Entry 2UXD (X-ray diffraction, 3.20 A resolution); this record covers chains A and M of the 23 polymer chains in the assembly.

[Chain A]
Molecule: 16S ribosomal RNA
From: Thermus thermophilus
Sequence (1523 nucleotides; numbered 0 to 1544 plus 35 insertion-coded residues; 57 numbers in that range are skipped by the numbering (no residue carries them; nothing is unmodelled there); the number before each row is that of its first residue; a row labelled like 76A-76B holds insertion residues (76A, then the next letters in order); numbering starts at 0):
     0 UUUG
    4A U
     5 UGGAGAGUUU GAUCCUGGCU CAGGGUGAAC GCUGGCGGCG UGCCUAAGAC AUGCAAGUCG
    65 UGCGGG
    73 C
    76 C
76A-76B GC
    77 GGGGUUUU
    88 ACUCCG
    95 UGGUC
   101 AGCGGCGGAC GGGUGAGUAA CGCGUGGGU
  129A G
   130 ACCUACCCGG AAGAGGGGGA CAACCCGGGG AAACUCGGGC UAAUCCCCCA UGUGGACCCG
   190 C
190A-190L CCCUUGGGGUGU
   191 GUCCAAAGGG CUUU
   216 GCCCGCUUCC GGAUGGGCCC GCGUCCCAUC AGCUAGUUGG UGGGGUAAUG GCCCACCAAG
   276 GCGACGACGG GUAGCCGGUC UGAGAGGAUG GCCGGCCACA GGGGCACUGA GACACGGGCC
   336 CCACUCCUAC GGGAGGCAGC AGUUAGGAAU CUUCCGCAAU GGGCGCAAGC CUGACGGAGC
   396 GACGCCGCUU GGAGGAAGAA GCCCUUCGGG GUGUAAACUC CUGA
   441 ACCCGGGACG AAACCCCCGA C
   474 G
474A-474B AG
   475 GGGACUGACG GUACCGGG
   494 GUA
  497D A
   498 UAGCGCCGGC CAACUCCGUG CCAGCAGCCG CGGUAAUACG GAGGGCGCGA GCGUUACCCG
   558 GAUUCACUGG GCGUAAAGGG CGUGUAGGCG GCCUGGGGCG UCCCAUGUGA AAGACCACGG
   618 CUCAACCGUG GGGGAGCGUG GGAUACGCUC AGGCUAGACG GUGGGAGAGG GUGGUGGAAU
   678 UCCCGGAGUA GCGGUGAAAU GCGCAGAUAC CGGGAGGAAC GCCGAUGGCG AAGGCAGCCA
   738 CCUGGUCCAC CCGUGACGCU GAGGCGCGAA AGCGUGGGGA GCAAACCGGA UUAGAUACCC
   798 GGGUAGUCCA CGCCCUAAAC GAUGCGCGCU AGGUCUCUGG GUCU
   848 CCUGGGGGCC GAAGCUAACG CGUUAAGCGC GCCGCCUGGG GAGUACGGCC GCAAGGCUGA
   908 AACUCAAAGG AAUUGACGGG GGCCCGCACA AGCGGUGGAG CAUGUGGUUU AAUUCGAAGC
   968 AACGCGAAGA ACCUUACCAG GCCUUGACAU GCUA
 1001A G
  1002 GGAAA
 1006A C
  1007 CCGGGUGAAA GCCUGGGGUG CCCC
1030A-1030D GCGA
  1031 GGGGAGCCCU AGCACAGGUG CUGCAUGGCC GUCGUCAGCU CGUGCCGUGA GGUGUUGGGU
  1091 UAAGUCCCGC AACGAGCGCA ACCCCCGCCG UUAGUUGCCA GCGGUUCGGC CGGGCACUCU
  1151 AACGGGACUG CCCGCG
  1168 A
 1168A A
  1169 A
  1171 GCGGGAGGAA GGAGGGGACG ACGUCUGGUC AGCAUGGCCC UUACGGCCUG GGCGACACAC
  1231 GUGCUACAAU GCCCACUACA AAGCGAUGCC ACCCGGCAAC GGGGAGCUAA UCGCAAAAAG
  1291 GUGGGCCCAG UUCGGAUUGG GGUCUGCAAC CCGACCCCAU GAAGCCGGAA UCGCUAGUAA
  1351 UCGCGGAUCA GCC
 1363A A
  1364 UGCCGCGGUG AAUACGUUCC CGGGCCUUGU ACACACCGCC CGUCACGCCA UGGGAGCGGG
  1424 CUCUACCCGA AGUCGCCGGG
  1446 AG
  1452 C
  1459 C
1459A-1459G UACGGGC
  1460 AGGCGCCGAG GGUAGGGCCC GUGACUGGGG CGAAGUCGUA ACAAGGUAGC UGUACCGGAA
  1520 GGUGCGGCUG GAUCAC
 1536C C
  1537 UCCUUUCU
Not modelled in the structure: 0-3, 4A, 76A-76B, 95, 129A, 190A-190L, 441, 459, 474A-474B, 478, 497D, 1168A, 1459A-1459G, 1535, 1536C, 1537-1538
Ion coordination: Mg2+ site 1: U12, G21; Mg2+ site 2 near G21 (its only coordinating residue here); Mg2+ site 3: G107, A325; Mg2+ site 4: C121, G124, U125, G236; Mg2+ site 5 near G126 (its only coordinating residue here); Mg2+ site 6: U182, G183; K+ site 1: G293, U304, G305; K+ site 2 near G297 (its only coordinating residue here); Mg2+ site 7 near G324 (its only coordinating residue here); Mg2+ site 8 near C352 (its only coordinating residue here); Mg2+ site 9 near G362 (its only coordinating residue here); Mg2+ site 10: A509, A510; 25 more Mg2+ sites not listed
Small-molecule neighbours: paromomycin (PAR): G1405, U1406, C1407, A1408, C1409, C1490, G1491, A1492, A1493, G1494, U1495, C1496

[Chain M]
Molecule: Ribosomal protein S13
From: Thermus thermophilus
UniProtKB: P80377 (RS13_THET8); residues 2-126 here correspond to UniProt positions 1-125 (UniProt number = residue number - 1)
Sequence (126 residues; numbered 1 to 126; the number before each row is that of its first residue):
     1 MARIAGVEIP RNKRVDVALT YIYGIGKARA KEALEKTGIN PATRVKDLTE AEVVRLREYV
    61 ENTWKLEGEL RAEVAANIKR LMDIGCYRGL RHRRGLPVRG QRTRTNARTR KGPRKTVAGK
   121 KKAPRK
Not modelled in the structure: 1

[How chain A and chain M interact]
Residue-residue contacts (99; chain A residue first):
  G947(A) with Arg-108(M), phosphate contact; Thr-109(M), hydrogen bond to the phosphate
  C948(A) with Asn-106(M), base contact; Ala-107(M), phosphate contact; Arg-108(M), hydrogen bond to the phosphate; Thr-109(M), hydrogen bond to the phosphate
  A949(A) with Gln-101(M), phosphate contact; Arg-102(M), phosphate contact; Asn-106(M), hydrogen bond to the phosphate
  U950(A) with Arg-102(M), salt bridge to the phosphate; Thr-105(M), hydrogen bond to the base; Asn-106(M), base contact
  G951(A) with Arg-102(M), salt bridge to the phosphate; Thr-105(M), hydrogen bond to the base; Lys-126(M), base contact
  U952(A) with Arg-104(M), hydrogen bond to the base; Lys-126(M), hydrogen bond to the sugar
  G953(A) with Arg-104(M), hydrogen bond to the base; Pro-124(M), sugar contact; Arg-125(M), sugar contact; Lys-126(M), sugar contact
  G954(A) with Arg-104(M), hydrogen bond to the base; Gly-119(M), sugar contact; Lys-120(M), phosphate contact; Ala-123(M), phosphate contact
  U955(A) with Lys-120(M), phosphate contact
  A965(A) with Lys-126(M), base contact
  A969(A) with Lys-126(M), base contact
  C970(A) with Lys-126(M), base contact
  A1225(A) with Arg-102(M), phosphate contact
  C1226(A) with Arg-91(M), salt bridge to the phosphate; Leu-96(M), phosphate contact; Thr-103(M), hydrogen bond to the phosphate; Arg-104(M), base contact; Lys-111(M), hydrogen bond to the phosphate
  A1227(A) with Lys-111(M), phosphate contact; Lys-115(M), hydrogen bond to the phosphate; Val-117(M), sugar contact
  C1228(A) with Arg-104(M), hydrogen bond to the base; Arg-108(M), salt bridge to the phosphate; Lys-111(M), salt bridge to the phosphate; Arg-114(M), phosphate contact; Lys-115(M), salt bridge to the phosphate; Thr-116(M), hydrogen bond to the phosphate; Val-117(M), sugar contact
  A1229(A) with Arg-104(M), base contact; Arg-114(M), salt bridge to the phosphate; Thr-116(M), hydrogen bond to the phosphate; Arg-125(M), hydrogen bond to the sugar
  C1230(A) with Thr-105(M), base contact; Arg-125(M), sugar contact; Lys-126(M), base contact
  G1295(A) with Arg-14(M), hydrogen bond to the sugar
  C1296(A) with Arg-14(M), salt bridge to the phosphate; Arg-44(M), salt bridge to the phosphate
  U1302(A) with Lys-13(M), phosphate contact; Arg-14(M), hydrogen bond to the base; Val-17(M), phosphate contact; Tyr-21(M), phosphate contact; Lys-27(M), hydrogen bond to the sugar
  A1306(A) with Thr-109(M), hydrogen bond to the sugar
  U1307(A) with Gln-101(M), hydrogen bond to the phosphate; Thr-109(M), sugar contact; Arg-110(M), phosphate contact
  U1308(A) with His-92(M), hydrogen bond to the phosphate; Pro-97(M), phosphate contact; Val-98(M), hydrogen bond to the phosphate; Arg-99(M), base contact; Gln-101(M), hydrogen bond to the phosphate; Arg-110(M), phosphate contact
  G1309(A) with Val-74(M), sugar contact; Asn-77(M), phosphate contact; Ile-78(M), sugar contact; Arg-88(M), salt bridge to the phosphate; His-92(M), salt bridge to the phosphate; Arg-99(M), salt bridge to the phosphate
  G1310(A) with Asn-77(M), phosphate contact; Arg-88(M), salt bridge to the phosphate
  C1320(A) with Tyr-87(M), sugar contact
  C1321(A) with Tyr-87(M), hydrogen bond to the phosphate
  C1322(A) with Tyr-87(M), phosphate contact; Gly-100(M), sugar contact
  G1323(A) with Arg-99(M), phosphate contact; Gly-100(M), phosphate contact
  C1328(A) with Ala-28(M), phosphate contact; Arg-29(M), sugar contact
  A1329(A) with Tyr-23(M), phosphate contact; Gly-24(M), phosphate contact; Ile-25(M), phosphate contact; Gly-26(M), hydrogen bond to the phosphate; Lys-27(M), phosphate contact; Ala-28(M), hydrogen bond to the phosphate; Arg-29(M), hydrogen bond to the phosphate
  U1330(A) with Ile-22(M), phosphate contact; Tyr-23(M), phosphate contact; Gly-24(M), phosphate contact; Ile-25(M), phosphate contact; Gly-26(M), phosphate contact
  G1331(A) with Tyr-23(M), phosphate contact
Interface residues without a listed pair, chain A (37 interface residues in all): A946, C1297, A1332
Interface residues without a listed pair, chain M (50 interface residues in all): Leu-70, Arg-71, Pro-113, Ala-118

[Overview]
37 residues of chain A and 50 residues of chain M are in contact, with 29 hydrogen bonds and 13 salt bridges.
Polar pairs include U950(A)/Thr-105(M), G951(A)/Thr-105(M) and U952(A)/Arg-104(M). Bound to chain A:
paromomycin. U12(A) and G21(A) coordinate Mg2+ site 1.
Chain A is 16S ribosomal RNA and chain M is Ribosomal protein S13, both from Thermus thermophilus; the
structure, Crystal structure of an extended tRNA anticodon stem loop in complex with its cognate mRNA CGGG
..., was determined by X-ray diffraction together with 2UXB and 2UXC from the same study.
